PDB entry 8PPR | electron microscopy, 3.00 A resolution | chains N and F of the 8 polymer chains in the assembly

Chain N:
Name: Kinetochore-associated protein NSL1 homolog
Source organism: Homo sapiens
UniProt: Q96IY1 (NSL1_HUMAN); numbering as in UniProt (aligned over 1-281)
Sequence (281 residues; numbered 1 to 281; the number before each row is that of its first residue):
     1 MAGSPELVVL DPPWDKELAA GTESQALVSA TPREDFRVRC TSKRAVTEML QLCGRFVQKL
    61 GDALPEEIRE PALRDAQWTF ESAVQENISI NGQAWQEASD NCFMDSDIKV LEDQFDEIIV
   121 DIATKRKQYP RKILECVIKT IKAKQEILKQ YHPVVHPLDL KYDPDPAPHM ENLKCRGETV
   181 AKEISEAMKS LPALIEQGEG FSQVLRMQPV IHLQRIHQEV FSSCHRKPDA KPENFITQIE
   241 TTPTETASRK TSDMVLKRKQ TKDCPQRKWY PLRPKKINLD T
Unresolved in the structure: 1-34, 224-249, 278-281
Reported in the primary citation:
  - mutagenesis - E219R/V220R/F221A: decreased binding to NDC80C

Chain F:
Name: Kinetochore protein Spc24
Source organism: Homo sapiens
UniProt: Q8NBT2 (SPC24_HUMAN); residue numbers follow UniProt; this construct covers 1-197
Sequence (197 residues; numbered 1 to 197; the number before each row is that of its first residue):
     1 MAAFRDIEEV SQGLLSLLGA NRAEAQQRRL LGRHEQVVER LLETQDGAEK QLREILTMEK
    61 EVAQSLLNAK EQVHQGGVEL QQLEAGLQEA GEEDTRLKAS LLQLTRELEE LKEIEADLER
   121 QEKEVDEDTT VTIPSAVYVA QLYHQVSKIE WDYECEPGMV KGIHHGPSVA QPIHLDSTQL
   181 SRKFISDYLW SLVDTEW
Unresolved in the structure: 1-85

Chain N / chain F interface:
Contacting residue pairs - 27 pairs, chain N then chain F:
  Gln197(N) with Val169(F)
  Gly200(N) with Pro172(F)
  Phe201(N) with Val169(F), hydrophobic; Ala170(F)
  Val204(N) with Ile163(F), hydrophobic; Ala170(F); Gln171(F); Pro172(F)
  Gln208(N) with Glu150(F); Ile163(F)
  Ile211(N) with Trp151(F); Asp152(F); Ile163(F), hydrophobic
  His212(N) with Glu150(F), salt bridge
  Gln214(N) with Trp151(F); Asp152(F), hydrogen bond; Tyr153(F), hydrogen bond (side chain-backbone); Glu154(F)
  Arg215(N) with Glu154(F)
  Ile216(N) with Tyr153(F), hydrophobic
  His217(N) with Glu150(F), salt bridge; Tyr153(F)
  Val220(N) with Val137(F); Ala140(F), hydrophobic; Gln141(F), hydrogen bond (backbone-side chain)
  Phe221(N) with His144(F)
  Ser222(N) with Gln141(F)
Interface residues without a listed pair, chain N (17 interface residues in all): Gln203, Met207, Glu219
Interface residues without a listed pair, chain F (16 interface residues in all): Gly162, His165

Overview:
17 residues of chain N face 16 of chain F across their interface, with 3 hydrogen bonds and 2 salt bridges.
Polar pairs include His212(N)-Glu150(F), His217(N)-Glu150(F) and Gln214(N)-Asp152(F). From the paper:
E219R/V220R/F221A of chain N reduce binding to NDC80C.
Here chain N is Kinetochore-associated protein NSL1 homolog and chain F is Kinetochore protein Spc24, both
from Homo sapiens. Entry 8PPR (Structure of the human outer kinetochore KMN network complex) was determined by
electron microscopy.
